Entry 7VGY (electron microscopy, 3.10 A resolution); this record covers chains B and E of the 5 polymer chains in the assembly.

[Chain B]
Protein: Guanine nucleotide-binding protein G(i) subunit alpha-1
Source organism: Homo sapiens
UniProtKB: P63096 (GNAI1_HUMAN); the author numbering skips numbers that UniProt does not, so the offset changes along the chain: 1-54 = UniProt 2-55; 56-354 = UniProt 56-354
Amino-acid sequence (353 residues; numbered 1 to 354; 1 number in that range is skipped by the numbering (no residue carries it; nothing is unmodelled there); the number before each row is that of its first residue):
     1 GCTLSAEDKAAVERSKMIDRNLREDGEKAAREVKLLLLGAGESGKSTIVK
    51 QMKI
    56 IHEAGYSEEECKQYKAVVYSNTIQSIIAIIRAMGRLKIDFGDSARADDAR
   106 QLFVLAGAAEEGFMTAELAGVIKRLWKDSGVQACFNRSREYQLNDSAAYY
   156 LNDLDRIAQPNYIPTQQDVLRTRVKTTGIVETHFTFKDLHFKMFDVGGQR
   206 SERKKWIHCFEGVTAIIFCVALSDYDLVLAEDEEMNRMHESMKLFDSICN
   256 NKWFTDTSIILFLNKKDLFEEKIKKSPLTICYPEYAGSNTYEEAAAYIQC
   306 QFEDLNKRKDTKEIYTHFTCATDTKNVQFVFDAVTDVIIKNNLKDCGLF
Unresolved in the structure: 1-2, 56-181, 234-240
Curated features (UniProtKB/Swiss-Prot):
  - region: Lys34 to Thr47 (G1 motif), Asp173 to Thr181 (G2 motif), Phe196 to Arg205 (G3 motif), Ile265 to Asp272 (G4 motif), Thr324 to Thr329 (G5 motif)
  - binding site (GTP): Glu42 to Thr47, Ser151, Leu175 to Thr181, Asp200 to Gln204, Asn269 to Asp272, Ala326
  - binding site (Mg(2+)): Ser46, Thr181
  - modified residue: Arg178 (ADP-ribosylarginine), Gln204 (Deamidated glutamine), Cys351 (ADP-ribosylcysteine)
  - lipidation: Gly1 (N-myristoyl glycine), Cys2 (S-palmitoyl cysteine)

[Chain E]
Protein: scFv16
Source organism: Mus musculus
Notes: antibody fragment or engineered binder
Amino-acid sequence (256 residues; numbered 1 to 256; the number before each row is that of its first residue):
     1 DVQLVESGGGLVQPGGSRKLSCSASGFAFSSFGMHWVRQAPEKGLEWVAY
    51 ISSGSGTIYYADTVKGRFTISRDDPKNTLFLQMTSLRSEDTAMYYCVRSI
   101 YYYGSSPFDFWGQGTTLTVSSGGGGSGGGGSGGGGSDIVMTQATSSVPVT
   151 PGESVSISCRSSKSLLHSNGNTYLYWFLQRPGQSPQLLIYRMSNLASGVP
   201 DRFSGSGSGTAFTLTISRLEAEDVGVYYCMQHLEYPLTFGAGTKLELKGS
   251 LEVLFQ
Unresolved in the structure: 1, 121-135, 248-256
Disulfide bonds: Cys159-Cys229

[How chain B and chain E interact]
Residue-residue contacts (20; chain B residue first):
  Thr3(B) with His167(E), hydrogen bond (backbone-side chain)
  Ser5(B) with His167(E); Tyr173(E), hydrogen bond; Leu233(E)
  Ala6(B) with His232(E); Leu233(E), hydrogen bond (backbone-backbone); Tyr235(E), hydrophobic
  Glu7(B) with Tyr101(E); Pro107(E); Tyr173(E); Tyr175(E), hydrogen bond; Arg191(E), salt bridge
  Ala10(B) with Tyr101(E), hydrophobic
  Ala11(B) with Tyr101(E)
  Glu13(B) with Ser52(E), hydrogen bond; Thr57(E), hydrogen bond
  Arg14(B) with Ile100(E); Tyr101(E); Tyr102(E)
  Met17(B) with Ser53(E)
Also at the interface, not in a pair above, chain B (10 interface residues in all): Leu4
Also at the interface, not in a pair above, chain E (17 interface residues in all): Tyr50, Gly54, Glu234

[Summary]
10 residues of chain B and 17 residues of chain E are in contact, with 6 hydrogen bonds and 1 salt bridge.
Polar contacts include Glu7(B)-Arg191(E), Thr3(B)-His167(E) and Ser5(B)-Tyr173(E). From UniProt: 24
GTP-binding residues and Mg2+-binding residues Ser46(B) and Thr181(B) on chain B.
Chain B is Guanine nucleotide-binding protein G(i) subunit alpha-1 (Homo sapiens) and chain E is scFv16 (Mus
musculus); the structure, Melatonin receptor1-2-Iodomelatonin-Gicomplex, was determined by electron microscopy
together with 7VGZ and 7VH0 from the same study.
